PDB entry 1FWJ | X-ray diffraction, 2.20 A resolution | chains B and C of the 3 polymer chains in the assembly

Chain B:
Name: Urease
Organism: Klebsiella aerogenes
Notes: EC 3.5.1.5
UniProt: P18315 (URE2_KLEAE); residues 1-106 here = UniProt positions 1-106
Chain sequence (106 residues; numbered 1 to 106; the number before each row is that of its first residue):
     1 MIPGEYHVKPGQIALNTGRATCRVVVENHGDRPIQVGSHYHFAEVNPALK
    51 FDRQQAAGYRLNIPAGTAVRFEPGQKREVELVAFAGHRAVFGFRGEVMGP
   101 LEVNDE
Unresolved in the structure: 102-106
Swiss-Prot annotation at these positions:
  - mutagenesis: His39 (H39A: Reduces activity by 20% and reduces thermal stability above 50 degrees Celsius), His41 (H41A: Reduces activity by 30% and reduces thermal stability above 50 degrees Celsius)

Chain C:
Name: Urease
Organism: Klebsiella aerogenes
Notes: EC 3.5.1.5
UniProt: P18314 (URE1_KLEAE); numbering as in UniProt (aligned over 1-567)
Chain sequence (567 residues; numbered 1 to 567; the number before each row is that of its first residue):
     1 MSNISRQAYADMFGPTVGDKVRLADTELWIEVEDDLTTYGEEVKFGGGKV
    51 IRDGMGQGQMLAADCVDLVLTNALIVDHWGIVKADIGVKDGRIFAIGKAG
   101 NPDIQPNVTIPIGAATEVIAAEGKIVTAGGIDTHIHWICPQQAEEALVSG
   151 VTTMVGGGTGPAAGTHATTCTPGPWYISRMLQAADSLPVNIGLLGKGNVS
   201 QPDALREQVAAGVIGLKIHEDWGATPAAIDCALTVADEMDIQVALHSDTL
   251 NESGFVEDTLAAIGGRTIHTFHTEGAGGGHAPDIITACAHPNILPSSTNP
   301 TLPYTLNTIDEHLDMLMVCHHLDPDIAEDVAFAESRIRRETIAAEDVLHD
   351 LGAFSLTSSDSQAMGRVGEVILRTWQVAHRMKVQRGALAEETGDNDNFRV
   401 KRYIAKYTINPALTHGIAHEVGSIEVGKLADLVVWSPAFFGVKPATVIKG
   451 GMIAIAPMGDINASIPTPQPVHYRPMFGALGSARHHCRLTFLSQAAAANG
   501 VAERLNLRSAIAVVKGCRTVQKADMVHNSLQPNITVDAQTYEVRVDGELI
   551 TSEPADVLPMAQRYFLF
Unresolved in the structure: 1
Construct notes: modified residue (217)
Modified residues: Lys217 (lysine nz-carboxylic acid; KCX)
Ion coordination: Ni2+ site 1: His134, His136, Lys217, Asp360; Ni2+ site 2: Lys217, His246, His272
Swiss-Prot annotation at these positions:
  - active site: His320 (Proton donor)
  - binding site (Ni(2+)): His134, His136, Lys217, His246, His272, Asp360
  - binding site (substrate): His219
  - modified residue: Lys217 (N6-carboxylysine)
  - mutagenesis: His134 (H134A: Abrogates activity and reduces binding to nickel ions), His136 (H136A: Abrogates activity and reduces binding to nickel ions), Lys217 (K217A/C/E: Reduces activity 8000-fold and abrogates binding to nickel ions), His219 (H219A: Reduces activity 500-fold and increases KM 1000-fold. Resistant to inactivation by diethylpyrocarbonate and iodoacetamide; H219N/Q: Increases KM 100-fold; optimum pH is 6), Asp221 (D221A: Reduces activity 1000-fold and increases KM 10-fold; D221N: Reduces activity 50-fold), His246 (H246A: Abrogates activity and reduces binding to nickel ions), His312 (H312A: Enhances thermal stability above 50 degrees Celsius), Cys319 (C319A: Reduces activity 2-fold, but increases KM only 1.7-fold; optimum pH is 6.7. Reduces binding of nickel ions. Resistant to inactivation by iodoacetamide ...), His320 (H320A: Reduces activity 100000-fold, but increases KM only 3-fold; optimum pH is 6.75. Resistant to inactivation by diethylpyrocarbonate and iodoacetamide ...), Arg336 (R336Q: Reduces activity 10000-fold, but has no effect on KM)

How chain B and chain C interact:
Pairs across the interface (77):
  Met1(B) - Arg22(C)
  Met1(B) - Asp25(C)
  Met1(B) - Arg563(C)
  Ile2(B) - Arg22(C)
  Pro3(B) - Ala24(C)
  Pro3(B) - Asp25(C)
  Pro3(B) - Ala438(C)
  Pro3(B) - Arg563(C)
  Pro3(B) - Tyr564(C)
  Gly4(B) - Arg22(C)
  Gly4(B) - Ala24(C)  hydrogen bond (backbone-backbone)
  Gly4(B) - Pro437(C)
  Gly4(B) - Ala438(C)
  Glu5(B) - Val21(C)
  Glu5(B) - Arg22(C)  salt bridge
  Glu5(B) - Trp29(C)
  Tyr6(B) - Pro15(C)
  Tyr6(B) - Lys20(C)
  Tyr6(B) - Val21(C)  hydrophobic
  Tyr6(B) - Gly123(C)
  His7(B) - Asp19(C)
  His7(B) - Lys20(C)  hydrogen bond (backbone-backbone)
  His7(B) - Trp29(C)
  Val8(B) - Arg6(C)
  Val8(B) - Gln7(C)
  Val8(B) - Ala10(C)  hydrophobic
  Val8(B) - Asp19(C)
  Lys9(B) - Arg6(C)
  Lys9(B) - Val17(C)
  Lys9(B) - Asp19(C)  hydrogen bond (backbone-side chain)
  Gly11(B) - Ser5(C)
  Gly11(B) - Arg6(C)  hydrogen bond (backbone-backbone)
  Gln12(B) - Asn3(C)  hydrogen bond
  Gln12(B) - Ile4(C)
  Ile13(B) - Asn3(C)
  Ile13(B) - Ile4(C)  hydrogen bond (backbone-backbone)
  Ile13(B) - Tyr39(C)  hydrophobic
  Ala14(B) - Ser2(C)
  Ala14(B) - Asn3(C)
  Ala14(B) - Tyr39(C)
  Leu15(B) - Ser2(C)  hydrogen bond (backbone-backbone)
  Leu15(B) - Tyr39(C)
  Leu15(B) - Gly40(C)
  Asn16(B) - Tyr39(C)  hydrogen bond (backbone-backbone)
  Asn16(B) - Gly40(C)  hydrogen bond (side chain-backbone)
  Arg19(B) - Glu41(C)  salt bridge
  Ser38(B) - Val50(C)
  His39(B) - Gly40(C)
  His39(B) - Glu41(C)  salt bridge
  His39(B) - Val50(C)
  His39(B) - Met55(C)
  Tyr40(B) - Met55(C)  hydrophobic
  Arg60(B) - Gly40(C)
  Arg60(B) - Glu41(C)  salt bridge
  Asn62(B) - Ser2(C)  hydrogen bond (side chain-backbone)
  Pro64(B) - Ser2(C)
  Ala65(B) - Phe13(C)
  Ala65(B) - Gly40(C)
  Ala65(B) - Glu42(C)
  Gly66(B) - Lys49(C)  hydrogen bond (backbone-side chain)
  Gly66(B) - Val50(C)
  Phe84(B) - Ile104(C)  hydrophobic
  Ala85(B) - Asp103(C)
  Ala85(B) - Ile104(C)  hydrogen bond (backbone-backbone)
  Gly86(B) - Pro102(C)
  Gly86(B) - Gln105(C)
  His87(B) - Pro102(C)  hydrogen bond (backbone-backbone)
  His87(B) - Asp103(C)  salt bridge
  Arg88(B) - Asp103(C)  hydrogen bond (backbone-backbone)
  Ala89(B) - Asp103(C)  hydrogen bond (backbone-backbone)
  Ala89(B) - Ile104(C)
  Phe91(B) - Gly54(C)
  Phe91(B) - Gln59(C)
  Phe91(B) - Asp103(C)
  Gly92(B) - Asp53(C)
  Phe93(B) - Gly54(C)
  Phe93(B) - Met55(C)  hydrophobic
Other interface residues (no listed pair), chain B (37 interface residues in all): Pro10, Gly37, Ile63, Thr67
Other interface residues (no listed pair), chain C (44 interface residues in all): Tyr9, Met12, Gly14, Thr16, Gly18, Gly48, Arg52, Pro106

Overview:
Chain B and chain C form an interface of 37 and 44 residues respectively; the contacts include 15 hydrogen
bonds and 5 salt bridges. Polar contacts include Glu5(B)-Arg22(C), Arg19(B)-Glu41(C) and His39(B)-Glu41(C).
Chain B is Urease and chain C is Urease, both from Klebsiella aerogenes; the structure, Klebsiella aerogenes
urease, native, was determined by X-ray diffraction (same publication as 1FWA, 1FWB, 1FWC, 1FWD, 1FWE, 1FWF,
1FWG and 1FWH).
